8BLX - chain A; structure by X-ray diffraction, 1.71 A resolution.

Chain A:
Molecule: Fructosyl Peptide Oxidase mutant (X02A)
Source organism: Parastagonospora nodorum SN15
Sequence (425 residues; each row starts with the number of its first residue):
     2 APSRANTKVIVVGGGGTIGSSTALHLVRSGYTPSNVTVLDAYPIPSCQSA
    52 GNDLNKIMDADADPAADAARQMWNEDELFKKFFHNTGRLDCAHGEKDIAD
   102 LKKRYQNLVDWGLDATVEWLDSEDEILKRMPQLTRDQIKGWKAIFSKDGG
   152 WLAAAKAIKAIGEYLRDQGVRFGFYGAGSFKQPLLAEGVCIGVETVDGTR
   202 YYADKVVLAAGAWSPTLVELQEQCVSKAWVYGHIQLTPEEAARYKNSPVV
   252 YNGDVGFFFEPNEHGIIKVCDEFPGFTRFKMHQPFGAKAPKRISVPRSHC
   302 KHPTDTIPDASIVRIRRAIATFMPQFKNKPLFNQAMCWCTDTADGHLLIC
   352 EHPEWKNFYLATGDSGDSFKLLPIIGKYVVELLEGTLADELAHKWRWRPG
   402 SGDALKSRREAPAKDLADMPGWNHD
Disulfides: Cys-48/Cys-301
Covalently attached groups: flavin-adenine dinucleotide (FAD) linked to Cys-338
Ligand contacts: FAD (flavin-adenine dinucleotide): Val-13, Gly-14, Gly-16, Gly-17, Thr-18, Ile-19, Gly-20, Leu-40, Asp-41, Ala-42, Tyr-43, Ser-47, Gln-49, Ser-50, Ala-51, Gly-52, Lys-57, Ile-58, Gly-179, Ser-180, Phe-181, Ala-210, Ala-211, Gly-212, Trp-214, Leu-218, Trp-230, Val-231, Tyr-232, Trp-339, Cys-340, Asp-365, Gly-367, Asp-368, Ser-369, Phe-370, Lys-371

In short:
Covalently linked flavin-adenine dinucleotide: at Cys-338.
Chain A is Fructosyl Peptide Oxidase mutant (X02A) (Parastagonospora nodorum SN15); the structure, Engineered
Fructosyl Peptide Oxidase - X02A mutant, was determined by X-ray diffraction together with 8BJY, 8BLZ and 8BMU
from the same study.
